PDB entry 8APE | electron microscopy, 3.70 A resolution | chains C1 and K1 of the 42 polymer chains in the assembly

# Chain C1
Protein: ATP synthase subunit alpha, mitochondrial
Organism: Trypanosoma brucei brucei
UniProtKB: Q9GS23 (ATPA_TRYBB); residue numbers follow UniProt; this construct covers 1-584
Amino-acid sequence (584 residues; numbered 1 to 584; the number before each row is that of its first residue):
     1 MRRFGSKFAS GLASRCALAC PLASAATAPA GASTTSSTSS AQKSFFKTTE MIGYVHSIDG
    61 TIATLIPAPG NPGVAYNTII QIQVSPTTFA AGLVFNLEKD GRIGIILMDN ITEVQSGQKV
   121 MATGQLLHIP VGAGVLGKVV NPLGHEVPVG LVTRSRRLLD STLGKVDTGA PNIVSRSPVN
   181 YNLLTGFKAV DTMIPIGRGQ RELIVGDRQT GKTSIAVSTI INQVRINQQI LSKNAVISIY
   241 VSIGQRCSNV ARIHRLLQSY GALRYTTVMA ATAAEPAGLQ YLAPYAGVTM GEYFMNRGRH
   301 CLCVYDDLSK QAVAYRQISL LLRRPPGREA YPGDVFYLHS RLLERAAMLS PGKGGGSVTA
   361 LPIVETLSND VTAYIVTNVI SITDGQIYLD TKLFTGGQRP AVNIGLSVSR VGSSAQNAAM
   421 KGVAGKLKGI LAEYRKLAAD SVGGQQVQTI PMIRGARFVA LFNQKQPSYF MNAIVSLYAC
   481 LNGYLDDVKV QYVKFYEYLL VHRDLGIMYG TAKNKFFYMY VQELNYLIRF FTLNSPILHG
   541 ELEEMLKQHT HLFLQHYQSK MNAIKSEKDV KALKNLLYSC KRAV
Unresolved in the structure: 1-44, 151-161, 441-446
Curated features (UniProtKB/Swiss-Prot):
  - binding site (ATP): Asp207 to Ser214, Gln464
  - site: Leu159, Asp160 (Cleavage), Ser407 (Required for activity)
Bound ions: Mg2+: Thr213 (together with ATP)
Small-molecule neighbours:
  - ADP (adenosine-5'-diphosphate): Val408, Ser409, Arg410
  - ATP (adenosine-5'-triphosphate): Asp207, Arg208, Gln209, Thr210, Gly211, Lys212, Thr213, Ser214, Phe394, Arg399, Pro400, Gln464, Lys465

# Chain K1
Protein: ATP synthase subunit p18, mitochondrial
Organism: Trypanosoma brucei brucei
UniProtKB: P0DPG4 (ATP18_TRYBB); residue numbers follow UniProt; this construct covers 1-188
Amino-acid sequence (188 residues; row label = number of the first residue in the row):
     1 MMRRVYSPVF CSVAAARFAA TSAAKKYDLF GYEVDTNTAP WIEKIKKCKY YDEAGEVLVN
    61 MNVSNCPPDI ATYNATLQCI YQSPSKQSTP VDNESKFCAM MDLLEEMQHR NRLKPNEESW
   121 TWVMKECVKS GQFRLGYCIQ QVMETECKGC PADLVKANEA NAQKAKTEGK EHPGHLSQQA
   181 GLFDVKVE
Unresolved in the structure: 1-22

# How chain C1 and chain K1 interact
Residue-residue contacts - 95 pairs, chain C1 then chain K1:
  Val174(C1) with Phe30(K1), hydrophobic; Tyr32(K1)
  Arg176(C1) with Phe30(K1)
  Pro178(C1) with Leu29(K1)
  Tyr181(C1) with Arg110(K1), hydrogen bond
  Gln228(C1) with Asp92(K1); Asn93(K1), hydrogen bond; Glu94(K1)
  Gln229(C1) with Asn93(K1); Ser95(K1); Cys98(K1); Ala99(K1)
  Ile230(C1) with Lys86(K1); Asp102(K1)
  Leu231(C1) with Tyr51(K1), hydrophobic; Ala99(K1), hydrophobic
  Ser232(C1) with Asp52(K1); Lys86(K1)
  Lys233(C1) with Leu58(K1); Val59(K1); Asn62(K1); Glu106(K1), salt bridge
  Asn234(C1) with Asp102(K1), hydrogen bond; Glu106(K1), hydrogen bond
  Arg297(C1) with Val59(K1); Val63(K1)
  Gly298(C1) with Val59(K1); Val63(K1)
  Pro351(C1) with Asn62(K1)
  Gly352(C1) with Val63(K1); Asn65(K1)
  Gly354(C1) with Asn62(K1); Val63(K1)
  Asn417(C1) with Glu105(K1), hydrogen bond
  Phe495(C1) with Leu182(K1), hydrophobic
  Tyr498(C1) with Lys186(K1), hydrogen bond (side chain-backbone); Val187(K1); Glu188(K1)
  Arg503(C1) with Leu176(K1); Lys186(K1)
  Asp504(C1) with Leu176(K1)
  Ile507(C1) with His172(K1); Leu176(K1), hydrophobic
  Met508(C1) with Leu176(K1); Gln178(K1); Gln179(K1); Ala180(K1)
  Tyr509(C1) with Gln179(K1)
  Lys515(C1) with Arg134(K1), hydrogen bond (backbone-side chain); Tyr137(K1)
  Phe516(C1) with Arg134(K1); Gln141(K1)
  Tyr518(C1) with Arg134(K1); His172(K1)
  Tyr520(C1) with Arg134(K1), hydrogen bond; Glu171(K1); His172(K1), hydrogen bond; Pro173(K1); Leu176(K1), hydrophobic
  Val521(C1) with Leu135(K1), hydrophobic
  Glu523(C1) with Phe97(K1); Cys98(K1); Gln132(K1); Leu135(K1)
  Leu524(C1) with Leu135(K1), hydrophobic
  Tyr526(C1) with Cys98(K1), hydrophobic; Met101(K1), hydrophobic
  Leu527(C1) with Phe97(K1), hydrophobic; Met101(K1), hydrophobic; Leu135(K1), hydrophobic; Cys138(K1), hydrophobic; Ile139(K1), hydrophobic
  Arg529(C1) with Glu105(K1), salt bridge; His109(K1)
  Phe530(C1) with Leu104(K1); Glu105(K1); Gln108(K1); His109(K1), hydrogen bond (backbone-side chain)
  Phe531(C1) with Trp120(K1), hydrophobic; Val142(K1), hydrophobic
  Ile537(C1) with Cys138(K1), hydrophobic; Gln141(K1)
  Tyr557(C1) with Gly181(K1)
  Met561(C1) with Leu182(K1), hydrophobic
  Ile564(C1) with Leu182(K1), hydrophobic; Phe183(K1), hydrophobic
  Asp569(C1) with Phe183(K1)
  Ala572(C1) with Phe183(K1), hydrophobic
  Leu573(C1) with Phe183(K1)
  Leu576(C1) with Leu182(K1); Val187(K1), hydrophobic
  Ser579(C1) with Val187(K1)
  Cys580(C1) with Val187(K1)
  Ala583(C1) with Val187(K1), hydrophobic; Glu188(K1)
Other interface residues (no listed pair), chain C1 (57 interface residues in all): Ile173, Asn180, Asn227, Tyr265, Ser350, Lys353, His502, Asn514, Leu538, Lys560
Other interface residues (no listed pair), chain K1 (54 interface residues in all): Gly55, Val91, Pro115, Thr145, Ser177, Val185

# Summary
Chain C1 and chain K1 form an interface of 57 and 54 residues respectively, with 10 hydrogen bonds and 2 salt
bridges. Polar pairs include Lys233(C1)-Glu106(K1), Arg529(C1)-Glu105(K1) and Tyr181(C1)-Arg110(K1). Ligands
of chain C1: ATP and ADP.
Chain C1 is ATP synthase subunit alpha, mitochondrial and chain K1 is ATP synthase subunit p18, mitochondrial,
both from Trypanosoma brucei brucei; the structure, rotational state 1e of the Trypanosoma brucei
mitochondrial ATP synthase dimer, was determined by electron microscopy together with 8AP6, 8AP7, 8AP8, 8AP9,
8APA, 8APB and 7 further entries from the same study.
